Entry 8U7F (X-ray diffraction, 2.55 A resolution); this record covers chain A.

Chain A:
Name: CIB_12 Beta-galactosidase
Organism: Cuniculiplasma divulgatum
Reference sequence: A0A1N5UH46 (A0A1N5UH46_9ARCH); residue numbers follow UniProt; this construct covers 1-484
Amino-acid sequence (484 residues; numbered 1 to 484; the number before each row is that of its first residue):
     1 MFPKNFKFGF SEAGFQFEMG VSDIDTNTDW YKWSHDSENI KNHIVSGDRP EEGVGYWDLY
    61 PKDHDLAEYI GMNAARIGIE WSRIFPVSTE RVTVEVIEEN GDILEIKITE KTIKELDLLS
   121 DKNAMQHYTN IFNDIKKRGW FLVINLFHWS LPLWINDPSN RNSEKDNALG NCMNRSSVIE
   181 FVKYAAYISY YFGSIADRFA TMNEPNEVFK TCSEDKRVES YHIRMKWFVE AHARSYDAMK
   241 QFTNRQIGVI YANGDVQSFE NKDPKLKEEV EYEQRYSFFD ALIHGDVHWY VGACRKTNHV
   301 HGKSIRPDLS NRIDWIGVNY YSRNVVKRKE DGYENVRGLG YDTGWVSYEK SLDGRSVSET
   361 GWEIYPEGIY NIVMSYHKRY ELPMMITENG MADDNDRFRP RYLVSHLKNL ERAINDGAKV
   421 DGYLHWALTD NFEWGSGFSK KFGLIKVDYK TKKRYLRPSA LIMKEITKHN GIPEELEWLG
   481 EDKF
Unresolved in the structure: 161-166
Disulfides: C172-C212
Reported in the primary citation:
  - catalytic residues: E204, E388 (citing earlier work)
  - binding site for glycerol: H148, W149, E204, Y321, E388, W426, E433, W434
  - mutagenesis - H148A, E204A, W426A: decreased catalytic activity

Summary:
From the paper: catalytic residues E204 and E388; H148A, E204A and W426A reduce catalytic activity.
Chain A is CIB_12 Beta-galactosidase (Cuniculiplasma divulgatum); the structure, Crystal structure of CIB_12
beta-galactosidase from Cuniculiplasma divulgatum, was determined by X-ray diffraction.
